5HO1 - chains A and B; structure by X-ray diffraction, 2.53 A resolution.

# Chain A (and B)
Protein: Magnetosome protein MamB
From: Magnetospira sp. QH-2
Notes: chain B of this document is another copy of the same molecule, construct and numbering; everything in this record applies to it too
Reference sequence: W6KHH6 (W6KHH6_9PROT); numbering as in UniProt (aligned over 213-292)
Amino-acid sequence (102 residues; numbered 192 to 293; the number before each row is that of its first residue):
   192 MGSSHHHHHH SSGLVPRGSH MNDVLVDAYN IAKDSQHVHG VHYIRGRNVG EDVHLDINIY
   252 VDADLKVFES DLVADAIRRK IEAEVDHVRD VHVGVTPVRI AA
Disordered / not traced: 192-205, 292-293 (chain B: 192-209, 293)
Sequence notes: initiating methionine (192); expression tag (193-212, 293)
Bound ions: Zn2+: His245, Asp247, His283
Curated features (UniProtKB/Swiss-Prot):
  - binding site (Zn(2+)): His245, Asp247, His283
Reported in the primary citation:
  - Zn2+ coordination: His245, Asp247, His283
  - mutagenesis - D247A: abolished binding to Zn2+

# Chain A / chain B interface
Residue-residue contacts (33; chain A residue first):
  Val206(A) - His230(B)
  Pro207(A) - Tyr251(B)
  Gly209(A) - Tyr220(B)  hydrogen bond (backbone-side chain)
  Met212(A) - Tyr220(B)
  Asn213(A) - Val217(B)
  Asn213(A) - Tyr220(B)
  Asn213(A) - Asn221(B)  hydrogen bond
  Leu216(A) - Ile235(B)  hydrophobic
  Val217(A) - Asn213(B)
  Val217(A) - Val217(B)  hydrophobic
  Tyr220(A) - His211(B)  hydrogen bond
  Tyr220(A) - Met212(B)
  Tyr220(A) - Asn213(B)
  Tyr220(A) - Asn239(B)  hydrogen bond
  Asn221(A) - Asn213(B)  hydrogen bond
  Val232(A) - Asn239(B)
  His233(A) - Arg238(B)  hydrogen bond
  His233(A) - Asn239(B)  hydrogen bond (backbone-backbone)
  Tyr234(A) - Arg236(B)
  Tyr234(A) - Gly237(B)
  Tyr234(A) - Arg238(B)
  Ile235(A) - Leu216(B)  hydrophobic
  Ile235(A) - Arg236(B)
  Ile235(A) - Gly237(B)  hydrogen bond (backbone-backbone)
  Arg236(A) - Tyr234(B)
  Arg236(A) - Ile235(B)
  Gly237(A) - Tyr234(B)
  Gly237(A) - Ile235(B)  hydrogen bond (backbone-backbone)
  Arg238(A) - His233(B)
  Arg238(A) - Tyr234(B)
  Asn239(A) - Tyr220(B)  hydrogen bond
  Asn239(A) - Val232(B)  hydrogen bond (side chain-backbone)
  Asn239(A) - His233(B)  hydrogen bond (backbone-backbone)
Also at the interface, not in a pair above, chain B (19 interface residues in all): Lys224, Val289

# In short
The interface between chain A and chain B involves 17 residues on one side and 19 on the other; the contacts
include 12 hydrogen bonds. Polar contacts include Gly209(A)-Tyr220(B), Asn213(A)-Asn221(B) and
Tyr220(A)-His211(B). The paper reports that D247A of chain A abolishes binding to Zn2+; Zn2+ coordination by
His245(A), Asp247(A) and His283(A).
Chain A and chain B are both Magnetosome protein MamB (Magnetospira sp. QH-2); the structure, MamB-CTD, was
determined by X-ray diffraction together with 5HO5 and 5HOK from the same study.
